7SP4 - chains h and m of the 54 polymer chains in the assembly; structure by electron microscopy, 3.71 A resolution.

== Chain h (and m) ==
Name: Gene 7 protein
From: Shigella phage Sf6
Notes: chain m of this document is another copy of the same molecule, construct and numbering; everything in this record applies to it too
Reference sequence: Q716G8 (Q716G8_BPSFV); residue numbers follow UniProt; this construct covers 1-160
Amino-acid sequence (160 residues; numbered 1 to 160; the number before each row is that of its first residue):
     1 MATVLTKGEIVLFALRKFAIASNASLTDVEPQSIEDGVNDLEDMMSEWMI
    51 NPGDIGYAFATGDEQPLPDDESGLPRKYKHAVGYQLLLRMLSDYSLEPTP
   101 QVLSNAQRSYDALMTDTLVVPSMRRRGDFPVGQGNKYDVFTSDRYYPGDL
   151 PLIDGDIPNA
Unresolved in the structure: 1-2, 158-160 (chain m: 1-2, 151-160)

== How chain h and chain m interact ==
Contacting residue pairs (25; chain h residue first):
  T3(h) with D63(m); E64(m), hydrogen bond (backbone-side chain)
  R16(h) with D40(m), salt bridge; D93(m)
  K17(h) with D40(m), salt bridge; R89(m); S92(m), hydrogen bond (backbone-side chain); D93(m), salt bridge
  A19(h) with D93(m)
  N23(h) with Q32(m)
  R76(h) with S46(m), hydrogen bond (backbone-side chain)
  K77(h) with S46(m)
  K79(h) with D43(m), salt bridge
  H80(h) with D43(m); M44(m); E47(m)
  Y84(h) with R89(m)
  V102(h) with S92(m)
  N105(h) with L88(m)
  R108(h) with R89(m); Y110(m)
  S109(h) with E47(m); R89(m), hydrogen bond
  A112(h) with I50(m)
  D116(h) with I50(m)
Also at the interface, not in a pair above, chain h (20 interface residues in all): F13, F18, A24, Q101
Also at the interface, not in a pair above, chain m (19 interface residues in all): D36, N51, G62, P98, L103

== In short ==
20 residues of chain h face 19 of chain m across their interface, with 4 hydrogen bonds and 4 salt bridges.
Among the polar pairs are R16(h)-D40(m), K17(h)-D40(m) and K17(h)-D93(m).
Both chains are Gene 7 protein (Shigella phage Sf6). Entry 7SP4 (In situ cryo-EM structure of bacteriophage
Sf6 gp3:gp7:gp5 complex in conformation 2 at 3.71A resolution) was determined by electron microscopy (same
publication as 7UKJ, 7SPU, 7SFS and 7SG7).
